7YQ8 - chains A and F of the 6 polymer chains in the assembly; structure by electron microscopy, 3.90 A resolution.

[Chain A]
Name: DNA topoisomerase 2-beta
Source organism: Homo sapiens
Notes: EC 5.6.2.2
UniProt: Q02880 (TOP2B_HUMAN); residue numbers follow UniProt; this construct covers 1-1626
Chain sequence (1626 residues; each row starts with the number of its first residue):
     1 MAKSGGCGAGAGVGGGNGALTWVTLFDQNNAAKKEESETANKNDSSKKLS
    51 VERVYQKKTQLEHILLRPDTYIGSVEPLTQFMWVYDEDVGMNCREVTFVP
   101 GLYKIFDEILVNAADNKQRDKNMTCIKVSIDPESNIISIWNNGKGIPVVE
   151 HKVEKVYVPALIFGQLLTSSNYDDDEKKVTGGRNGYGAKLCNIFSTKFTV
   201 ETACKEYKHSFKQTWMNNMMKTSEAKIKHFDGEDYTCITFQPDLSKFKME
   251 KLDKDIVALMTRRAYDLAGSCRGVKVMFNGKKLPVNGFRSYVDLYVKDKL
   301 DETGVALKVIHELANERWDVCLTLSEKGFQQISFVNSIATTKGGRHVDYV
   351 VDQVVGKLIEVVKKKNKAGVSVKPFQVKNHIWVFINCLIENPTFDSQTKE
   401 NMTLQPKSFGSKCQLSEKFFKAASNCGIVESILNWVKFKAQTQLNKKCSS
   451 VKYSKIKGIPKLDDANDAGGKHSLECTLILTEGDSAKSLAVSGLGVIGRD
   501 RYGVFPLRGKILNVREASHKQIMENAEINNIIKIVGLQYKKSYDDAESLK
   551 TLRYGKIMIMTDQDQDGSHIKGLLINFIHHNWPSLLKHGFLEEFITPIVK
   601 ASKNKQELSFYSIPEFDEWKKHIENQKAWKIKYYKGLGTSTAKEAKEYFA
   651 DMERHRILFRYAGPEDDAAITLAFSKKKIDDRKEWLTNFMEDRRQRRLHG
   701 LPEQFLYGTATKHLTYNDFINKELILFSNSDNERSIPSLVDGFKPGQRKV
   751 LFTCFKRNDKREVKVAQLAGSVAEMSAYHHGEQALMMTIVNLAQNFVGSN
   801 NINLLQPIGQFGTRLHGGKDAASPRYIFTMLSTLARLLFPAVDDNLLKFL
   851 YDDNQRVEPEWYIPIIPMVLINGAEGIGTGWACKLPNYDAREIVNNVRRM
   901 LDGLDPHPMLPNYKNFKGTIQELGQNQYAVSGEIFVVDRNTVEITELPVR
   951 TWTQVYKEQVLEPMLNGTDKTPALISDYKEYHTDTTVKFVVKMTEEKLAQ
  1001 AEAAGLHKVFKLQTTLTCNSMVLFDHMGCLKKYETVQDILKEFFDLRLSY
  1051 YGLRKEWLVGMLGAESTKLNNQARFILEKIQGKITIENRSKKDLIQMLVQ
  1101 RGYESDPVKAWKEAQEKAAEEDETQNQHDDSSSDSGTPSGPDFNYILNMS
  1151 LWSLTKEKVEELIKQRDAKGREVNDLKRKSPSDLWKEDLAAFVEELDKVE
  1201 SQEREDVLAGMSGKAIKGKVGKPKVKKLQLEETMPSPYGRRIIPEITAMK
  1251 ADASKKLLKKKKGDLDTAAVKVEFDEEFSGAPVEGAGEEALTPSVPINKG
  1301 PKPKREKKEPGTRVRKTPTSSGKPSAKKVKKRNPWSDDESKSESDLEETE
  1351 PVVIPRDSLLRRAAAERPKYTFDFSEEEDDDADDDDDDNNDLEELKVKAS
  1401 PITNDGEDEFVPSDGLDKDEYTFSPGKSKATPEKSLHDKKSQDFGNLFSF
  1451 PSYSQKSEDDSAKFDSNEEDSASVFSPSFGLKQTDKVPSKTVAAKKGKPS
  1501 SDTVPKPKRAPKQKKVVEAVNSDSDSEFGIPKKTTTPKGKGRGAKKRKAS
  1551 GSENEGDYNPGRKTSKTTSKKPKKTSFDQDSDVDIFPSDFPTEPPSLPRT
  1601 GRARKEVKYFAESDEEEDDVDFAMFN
Unresolved in the structure: 1-456, 1119-1139, 1208-1626
Curated features (UniProtKB/Swiss-Prot):
  - region: Lys363 to Lys365 (Interaction with DNA), Lys1011 to Ser1020 (Interaction with DNA), Lys1506 to Lys1512 (Interaction with PLSCR1)
  - motif: Glu1034 to Phe1044 (Nuclear export signal)
  - active site: Tyr826 (O-(5'-phospho-DNA)-tyrosine intermediate)
  - binding site (ATP): Asn112, Asn141, Ser169 to Asn171, Gly182 to Lys189, Gln397 to Lys399
  - binding site (Mg(2+)): Glu482, Asp562, Asp564
  - site: Lys510 (Interaction with DNA), Asn513 (Interaction with DNA), Arg682 (Interaction with DNA), Lys683 (Interaction with DNA), Lys744 (Interaction with DNA), Tyr778 (Interaction with DNA), Arg825 (Transition state stabilizer), Ile877 (Important for DNA bending), Trp952 (Interaction with DNA)
  - modified residue: Ala2 (N-acetylalanine), Lys3 (N6-acetyllysine), Ser1236 (Phosphoserine), Thr1292 (Phosphothreonine), Ser1336 (Phosphoserine), Ser1340 (Phosphoserine), Ser1342 (Phosphoserine), Ser1344 (Phosphoserine), Ser1358 (Phosphoserine), Tyr1370 (Phosphotyrosine), Ser1375 (Phosphoserine), Ser1400 (Phosphoserine), Thr1403 (Phosphothreonine), Ser1413 (Phosphoserine), Tyr1421 (Phosphotyrosine), Ser1424 (Phosphoserine), Ser1441 (Phosphoserine), Ser1452 (Phosphoserine), Ser1454 (Phosphoserine), Ser1461 (Phosphoserine) and 15 more in UniProt
  - cross-link (Glycyl lysine isopeptide (Lys-Gly)): Lys33 (interchain with G-Cter in SUMO2), Lys34 (interchain with G-Cter in SUMO2), Lys177 (interchain with G-Cter in SUMO2), Lys178 (interchain with G-Cter in SUMO2), Lys228 (interchain with G-Cter in SUMO2), Lys299 (interchain with G-Cter in SUMO2), Lys367 (interchain with G-Cter in SUMO2), Lys373 (interchain with G-Cter in SUMO2), Lys437 (interchain with G-Cter in SUMO2), Lys439 (interchain with G-Cter in SUMO2), Lys446 (interchain with G-Cter in SUMO2), Lys600 (interchain with G-Cter in SUMO2), Lys605 (interchain with G-Cter in SUMO2), Lys635 (interchain with G-Cter in SUMO2), Lys643 (interchain with G-Cter in SUMO2), Lys646 (interchain with G-Cter in SUMO2), Lys676 (interchain with G-Cter in SUMO2), Lys712 (interchain with G-Cter in SUMO2), Lys1092 (interchain with G-Cter in SUMO2), Lys1214 (interchain with G-Cter in SUMO2) and 12 more in UniProt
  - natural variant: His63 (H63Y: Found in patients with global developmental delay and autism spectrum disorder), Ser488 (S488L: In BILU), Ala490 (A490P: In BILU), Glu593 (deletion: In BILU), Gly638 (G638S: In BILU)
  - mutagenesis: Glu482 (E482Q: Strongly reduced enzyme activity), Ser485 (S485A: Slightly reduced enzyme activity), Arg508 (R508E: Slightly reduced enzyme activity), Lys510 (K510E: Strongly reduced enzyme activity), Arg515 (R515Q: Slightly reduced enzyme activity)
Metal / ion sites: Mg2+: Asp562, Asp564
Residues lining bound ligands: Etoposide (EVP; (5S,5aR,8aR,9R)-9-(4-hydroxy-3,5-dimethoxyphenyl)-8-oxo-5,5a,6,8,8a,9-hexahydrofuro[3',4':6,7]naphtho[2,3-d][1,3]dioxol -5-yl 4,6-O-[(1R)-ethylidene]-beta-D-glucopyranoside): Glu482, Gly483, Asp484, Arg508, Gly509, Gln783, Met787, Pro824
What the authors report for this chain:
  - binding site for the 50-nt DNA strand: Lys970, Lys1011
  - post-translational modification sites: Thr1267, Ser1321, Ser1449, Ser1471

[Chain F]
Molecule: 50-nt DNA strand
Sequence (50 nucleotides; numbered 1 to 50; the number before each row is that of its first residue):
     1 ATGGCGGCGGCGGCTCCCCAAGTTCTGCGCGCTGGGATCTCTCGCGACTC
Unresolved in the structure: 1-23, 40-50
Residues lining bound ligands: Etoposide (EVP; (5S,5aR,8aR,9R)-9-(4-hydroxy-3,5-dimethoxyphenyl)-8-oxo-5,5a,6,8,8a,9-hexahydrofuro[3',4':6,7]naphtho[2,3-d][1,3]dioxol -5-yl 4,6-O-[(1R)-ethylidene]-beta-D-glucopyranoside): DG27, DC28, DG29

[Interface between chain A and chain F]
Contacting residue pairs - 35 pairs, chain A then chain F:
  Arg508(A) - DG27(F)  hydrogen bond to the base
  Lys510(A) - DG29(F)  base contact
  Ile511(A) - DG29(F)  sugar contact
  Ile511(A) - DC30(F)  sugar contact
  Leu512(A) - DG29(F)  phosphate contact
  Leu512(A) - DC30(F)  phosphate contact
  Asn513(A) - DG29(F)  phosphate contact
  Asn513(A) - DC30(F)  hydrogen bond to the phosphate
  Asn513(A) - DG31(F)  hydrogen bond to the phosphate
  Glu516(A) - DG31(F)  phosphate contact
  Gln521(A) - DG29(F)  phosphate contact
  His569(A) - DC30(F)  phosphate contact
  His569(A) - DG31(F)  salt bridge to the phosphate
  Leu573(A) - DG31(F)  phosphate contact
  Phe674(A) - DG31(F)  phosphate contact
  Ile679(A) - DT33(F)  phosphate contact
  Arg682(A) - DG31(F)  phosphate contact
  Arg682(A) - DC32(F)  salt bridge to the phosphate
  Lys683(A) - DT33(F)  salt bridge to the phosphate
  Arg825(A) - DT24(F)  phosphate contact
  Tyr826(A) - DT24(F)  hydrogen bond to the phosphate
  Ile877(A) - DG31(F)  hydrogen bond to the base
  Ile877(A) - DC32(F)  base contact
  Gly878(A) - DG31(F)  sugar contact
  Thr879(A) - DG31(F)  sugar contact
  Gly880(A) - DC32(F)  hydrogen bond to the phosphate
  Trp881(A) - DC32(F)  sugar contact
  Lys970(A) - DT38(F)  salt bridge to the phosphate
  Lys970(A) - DC39(F)  salt bridge to the phosphate
  Lys1011(A) - DA37(F)  salt bridge to the phosphate
  Thr1014(A) - DG36(F)  hydrogen bond to the phosphate
  Thr1015(A) - DG35(F)  hydrogen bond to the phosphate
  Thr1017(A) - DG34(F)  phosphate contact
  Thr1017(A) - DG35(F)  hydrogen bond to the phosphate
  Asn1019(A) - DG34(F)  phosphate contact
Interface residues without a listed pair, chain A (31 interface residues in all): Asn525, Ser823, Ala882, Gln959, Gln1013
Interface residues without a listed pair, chain F (15 interface residues in all): DC25, DC28

[Summary]
The interface between chain A and chain F involves 31 residues on one side and 15 on the other, with 9
hydrogen bonds and 6 salt bridges. Polar contacts include Arg508(A)-DG27(F), Ile877(A)-DG31(F) and
Asn513(A)-DC30(F). From the paper: a binding site for the 50-nt DNA strand at Lys970(A) and Lys1011(A);
modification sites Thr1267(A), Ser1321(A) and Ser1449(A) among others.
Here chain A is DNA topoisomerase 2-beta (Homo sapiens) and chain F is a 50-nt DNA strand. Entry 7YQ8 (Cryo-EM
structure of human topoisomerase II beta in complex with DNA and etoposide) was determined by electron
microscopy.
